1WDD - chains E and W of the 4 polymer chains in the assembly; structure by X-ray diffraction, 1.35 A resolution.

[Chain E]
Name: Ribulose bisphosphate carboxylase large chain
From: Oryza sativa Japonica Group
Notes: EC 4.1.1.39
Reference sequence: P0C512 (RBL_ORYSJ); residues 1-477 here = UniProt positions 1-477
Amino-acid sequence (477 residues; row label = number of the first residue in the row):
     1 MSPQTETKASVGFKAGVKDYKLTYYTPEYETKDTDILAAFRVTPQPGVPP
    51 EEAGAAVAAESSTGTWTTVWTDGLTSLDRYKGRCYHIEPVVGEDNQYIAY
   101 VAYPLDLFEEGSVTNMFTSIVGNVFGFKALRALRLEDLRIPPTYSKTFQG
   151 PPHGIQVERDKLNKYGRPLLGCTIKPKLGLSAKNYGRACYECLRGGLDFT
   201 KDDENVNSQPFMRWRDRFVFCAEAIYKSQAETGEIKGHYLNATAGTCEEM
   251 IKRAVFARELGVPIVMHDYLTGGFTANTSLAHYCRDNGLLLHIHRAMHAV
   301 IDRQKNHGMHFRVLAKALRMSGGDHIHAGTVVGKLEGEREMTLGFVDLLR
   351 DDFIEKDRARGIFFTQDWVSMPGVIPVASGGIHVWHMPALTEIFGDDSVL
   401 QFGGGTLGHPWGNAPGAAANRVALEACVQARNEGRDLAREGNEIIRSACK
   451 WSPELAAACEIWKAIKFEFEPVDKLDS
Unresolved in the structure: 1-11, 476-477
Modified / non-standard residues: Lys-201 (lysine nz-carboxylic acid; KCX)
Bound ions: Mg2+: Lys-201, Asp-203, Glu-204 (together with 2-carboxyarabinitol-1,5-diphosphate)
Residues lining bound ligands:
  - 2-carboxyarabinitol-1,5-diphosphate (CAP), molecule 1: Glu-60, Thr-65, Trp-66, Asn-123
  - 2-carboxyarabinitol-1,5-diphosphate (CAP), molecule 2: Thr-173, Lys-175, Lys-177, Lys-201, Asp-203, Glu-204, His-294, Arg-295, His-298, His-327, Lys-334, Leu-335, Ser-379, Gly-380, Gly-381, Gln-401, Phe-402, Gly-403, Gly-404

[Chain W]
Name: Ribulose bisphosphate carboxylase small chain C
From: Oryza sativa Japonica Group
Notes: EC 4.1.1.39
Reference sequence: Q0INY7 (RBS1_ORYSJ); residues 1-128 here correspond to UniProt positions 48-175 (UniProt number = residue number + 47)
Amino-acid sequence (128 residues; each row starts with the number of its first residue):
     1 MQVWPIEGIKKFETLSYLPPLTVEDLLKQIEYLLRSKWVPCLEFSKVGFV
    51 YRENHRSPGYYDGRYWTMWKLPMFGCTDATQVLKELEEAKKAYPDAFVRI
   101 IGFDNVRQVQLISFIAYKPPGCEESGGN
Unresolved in the structure: 123-128
Modified / non-standard residues: Met-1 (n-methyl methionine; MME)

[Interface between chain E and chain W]
Contacting residue pairs (77):
  Gln-156(E) / Arg-107(W)  hydrogen bond (side chain-backbone)
  Gln-156(E) / Val-109(W)
  Lys-161(E) / Gly-59(W)
  Lys-161(E) / Arg-64(W)  hydrogen bond (backbone-side chain)
  Asn-163(E) / Glu-13(W)
  Asn-163(E) / Arg-64(W)  hydrogen bond (side chain-backbone)
  Lys-164(E) / Glu-13(W)  salt bridge
  Tyr-165(E) / Thr-14(W)  hydrogen bond (backbone-side chain)
  Tyr-165(E) / Gln-110(W)
  Gly-166(E) / Thr-14(W)
  Gly-166(E) / Leu-111(W)
  Arg-167(E) / Glu-13(W)  salt bridge
  Arg-167(E) / Thr-14(W)  hydrogen bond
  Arg-194(E) / Trp-4(W)  hydrogen bond (side chain-backbone)
  Arg-194(E) / Pro-5(W)  hydrogen bond (side chain-backbone)
  Arg-194(E) / Ile-6(W)
  Gly-195(E) / Trp-4(W)
  Gly-195(E) / Tyr-17(W)
  Gly-196(E) / Tyr-17(W)
  Tyr-226(E) / Arg-52(W)  hydrogen bond
  Gln-229(E) / Val-50(W)
  Gln-229(E) / Tyr-61(W)
  Ala-230(E) / Lys-10(W)  hydrogen bond (backbone-side chain)
  Glu-231(E) / Pro-5(W)
  Glu-231(E) / Ile-6(W)
  Glu-231(E) / Lys-10(W)  hydrogen bond (backbone-side chain)
  Thr-232(E) / Lys-10(W)
  Thr-232(E) / Lys-11(W)  hydrogen bond (backbone-backbone)
  Gly-233(E) / Phe-49(W)
  Glu-234(E) / Lys-11(W)
  Glu-234(E) / Phe-12(W)
  Glu-234(E) / Glu-13(W)  hydrogen bond (side chain-backbone)
  Glu-234(E) / Ser-16(W)
  Ile-235(E) / Val-50(W)  hydrophobic
  Ile-235(E) / Tyr-61(W)  hydrophobic
  Arg-258(E) / Ser-57(W)
  Arg-258(E) / Pro-58(W)
  Gly-261(E) / Arg-52(W)  hydrogen bond (backbone-side chain)
  Gly-261(E) / Arg-56(W)
  Gly-261(E) / Pro-58(W)
  Val-262(E) / Pro-58(W)
  Pro-263(E) / Tyr-61(W)
  Asn-287(E) / Pro-58(W)
  Gly-288(E) / Pro-58(W)
  Leu-289(E) / Pro-58(W)  hydrophobic
  Asp-397(E) / Arg-107(W)  salt bridge
  Pro-410(E) / Met-1(W)
  Trp-411(E) / Met-1(W)
  Trp-411(E) / Gln-2(W)
  Ala-414(E) / Trp-4(W)  hydrophobic
  Pro-415(E) / Gln-2(W)
  Ala-418(E) / Trp-4(W)  hydrophobic
  Arg-421(E) / Glu-13(W)  hydrogen bond (side chain-backbone)
  Arg-421(E) / Ser-16(W)
  Arg-421(E) / Tyr-17(W)
  Val-422(E) / Tyr-17(W)
  Glu-425(E) / Glu-13(W)
  Glu-425(E) / Thr-14(W)
  Glu-425(E) / Leu-15(W)  hydrogen bond (side chain-backbone)
  Glu-425(E) / Ser-16(W)  hydrogen bond (side chain-backbone)
  Glu-425(E) / Tyr-17(W)  hydrogen bond (side chain-backbone)
  Glu-425(E) / Leu-18(W)
  Ala-426(E) / Leu-18(W)
  Gln-429(E) / Leu-18(W)
  Gln-429(E) / Asp-25(W)
  Gln-429(E) / Gln-29(W)
  Arg-431(E) / Tyr-32(W)
  Asn-432(E) / Gln-29(W)
  Asn-432(E) / Tyr-32(W)  hydrogen bond
  Asn-432(E) / Arg-35(W)  hydrogen bond (backbone-side chain)
  Asn-432(E) / Ile-112(W)
  Glu-433(E) / Lys-28(W)
  Trp-451(E) / Tyr-17(W)
  Trp-451(E) / Leu-18(W)  hydrophobic
  Trp-451(E) / Pro-19(W)
  Glu-454(E) / Gln-2(W)
  Glu-454(E) / Trp-4(W)
Also at the interface, not in a pair above, chain E (50 interface residues in all): Ile-155, Arg-159, Asp-160, Asp-198, Lys-236, Asp-396, Val-428, Gly-434, Pro-453
Also at the interface, not in a pair above, chain W (39 interface residues in all): Val-3, Leu-21, Arg-99, Gln-108, Ser-113

[In short]
50 residues of chain E and 39 residues of chain W are in contact; the contacts include 19 hydrogen bonds and 3
salt bridges. Polar contacts include Lys-164(E)/Glu-13(W), Arg-167(E)/Glu-13(W) and Asp-397(E)/Arg-107(W).
Chain E binds 2-carboxyarabinitol-1,5-diphosphate. Lys-201(E), Asp-203(E) and Glu-204(E) coordinate Mg2+.
Chain E is Ribulose bisphosphate carboxylase large chain and chain W is Ribulose bisphosphate carboxylase
small chain C, both from Oryza sativa Japonica Group; the structure, Crystal Structure of Activated Rice
Rubisco Complexed with 2-Carboxyarabinitol-1,5-bisphosphate, was determined by X-ray diffraction, deposited
together with 3AXK and 3AXM.
